8IMJ - chains e and g of the 52 polymer chains in the assembly; structure by electron microscopy, 2.59 A resolution.

Chain e:
Protein: ApcA2
From: Anthocerotibacter panamensis
Amino-acid sequence (161 residues; numbered 1 to 161; the number before each row is that of its first residue):
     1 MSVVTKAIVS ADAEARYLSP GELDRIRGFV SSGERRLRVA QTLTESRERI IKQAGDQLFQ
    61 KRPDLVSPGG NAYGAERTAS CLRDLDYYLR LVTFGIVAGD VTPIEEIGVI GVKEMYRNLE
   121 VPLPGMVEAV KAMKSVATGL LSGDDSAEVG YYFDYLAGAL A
Unresolved in the structure: 1
Residues lining bound ligands: phycocyanobilin (CYC): L58, L65, N71, A72, R77, S80, C81, R83, D84, L85, Y87, Y88, L91, I107, G108, M115, Y116, L119, V121, P122, G125, M126, A129

Chain g:
Protein: ApcB2
From: Anthocerotibacter panamensis
Amino-acid sequence (162 residues; row label = number of the first residue in the row):
     1 MQDAITSVIN TYDVQGKYFD TSAFDKLKAY YATGELRVRA AGTISANAAT IIKEASAKLF
    61 SNQPDLVRPG GNAYTTRRYA ACVRDMDYFL RYATYAMLAG DTSILDERVL NGLKETYNSL
   121 GVPISSTVQG IQAMKEVTGS LVGSGAAKEM GVYFDYLSSG LS
Residues lining bound ligands:
  - phycocyanobilin (CYC), molecule 1: L59, L66, N72, A73, R77, R78, A81, C82, R84, D85, M86, Y88, F89, R108, V109, L113, T116, Y117, L120, V122, P123, S126, T127
  - phycocyanobilin (CYC), molecule 2: V67, Y74, T75, T76, Y79

Chain e / chain g interface:
Pairs across the interface (70; chain e residue first):
  S2(e) with D3(g), hydrogen bond; T6(g)
  V4(e) with D3(g); Y30(g); L98(g); A99(g), hydrophobic
  T5(e) with M1(g); D3(g)
  I8(e) with M1(g), hydrophobic; Y95(g); A99(g), hydrophobic; I104(g), hydrophobic
  V9(e) with R108(g)
  A11(e) with Y95(g)
  D12(e) with R91(g), salt bridge; Y92(g), hydrogen bond; Y95(g); R108(g), salt bridge
  A15(e) with R91(g)
  R16(e) with R91(g); Y95(g), hydrogen bond (backbone-side chain)
  Y17(e) with I44(g), hydrophobic; S45(g); A48(g), hydrophobic; L90(g); R91(g), hydrogen bond (side chain-backbone); T94(g)
  L18(e) with S45(g); Y95(g), hydrophobic; L98(g), hydrophobic
  L23(e) with V38(g); A41(g), hydrophobic; L98(g), hydrophobic
  I26(e) with V38(g), hydrophobic; L98(g), hydrophobic
  R27(e) with V38(g)
  F29(e) with I5(g), hydrophobic; Y31(g)
  V30(e) with Y31(g); E35(g)
  G33(e) with Y31(g)
  E34(e) with K28(g), salt bridge
  R36(e) with Y31(g)
  L37(e) with F24(g), hydrophobic; L27(g), hydrophobic; K28(g); Y31(g), hydrophobic
  Q41(e) with F24(g)
  T44(e) with Y18(g); F19(g)
  R47(e) with Y18(g)
  D86(e) with Y18(g), hydrogen bond (backbone-side chain)
  L89(e) with Y18(g)
  R90(e) with D13(g), salt bridge; G16(g); K17(g); Y18(g), hydrogen bond (backbone-side chain)
  F94(e) with I9(g); Y12(g), hydrophobic; K17(g); F19(g), hydrophobic
  V97(e) with I5(g), hydrophobic; F19(g), hydrophobic; L27(g), hydrophobic; Y31(g), hydrogen bond (backbone-side chain)
  A98(e) with I5(g), hydrophobic; I9(g), hydrophobic
  P103(e) with I9(g), hydrophobic
  E106(e) with N10(g)
  I107(e) with D13(g)
Also at the interface, not in a pair above, chain e (34 interface residues in all): A40, T93
Also at the interface, not in a pair above, chain g (35 interface residues in all): G34, G42, D87

Summary:
The interface between chain e and chain g involves 34 residues on one side and 35 on the other; the contacts
include 7 hydrogen bonds and 4 salt bridges. Polar contacts include D12(e)-R91(g), D12(e)-R108(g) and
E34(e)-K28(g). Chain e binds phycocyanobilin. Chain g binds phycocyanobilin.
Here chain e is ApcA2 and chain g is ApcB2, both from Anthocerotibacter panamensis. Entry 8IMJ (A'1-A'2,
A'3-A'4, B1-B2, C1-C2 cylinder in cyanobacterial phycobilisome from Anthocerotibacter panamensis (Cluster B))
was determined by electron microscopy (same publication as 8IMI, 8IMK, 8IML, 8IMM, 8IMN and 8IMO).
